PDB entry 6B3R | electron microscopy, 3.80 A resolution | chains C and E of the 6 polymer chains in the assembly

Chain C (and E):
Protein: Piezo-type mechanosensitive ion channel component 1
Source organism: Mus musculus
Notes: chain E of this document is another copy of the same molecule, construct and numbering; everything in this record applies to it too
UniProtKB: E2JF22 (PIEZ1_MOUSE); residues 1-2547 here = UniProt positions 1-2547
Sequence (2547 residues; each row starts with the number of its first residue):
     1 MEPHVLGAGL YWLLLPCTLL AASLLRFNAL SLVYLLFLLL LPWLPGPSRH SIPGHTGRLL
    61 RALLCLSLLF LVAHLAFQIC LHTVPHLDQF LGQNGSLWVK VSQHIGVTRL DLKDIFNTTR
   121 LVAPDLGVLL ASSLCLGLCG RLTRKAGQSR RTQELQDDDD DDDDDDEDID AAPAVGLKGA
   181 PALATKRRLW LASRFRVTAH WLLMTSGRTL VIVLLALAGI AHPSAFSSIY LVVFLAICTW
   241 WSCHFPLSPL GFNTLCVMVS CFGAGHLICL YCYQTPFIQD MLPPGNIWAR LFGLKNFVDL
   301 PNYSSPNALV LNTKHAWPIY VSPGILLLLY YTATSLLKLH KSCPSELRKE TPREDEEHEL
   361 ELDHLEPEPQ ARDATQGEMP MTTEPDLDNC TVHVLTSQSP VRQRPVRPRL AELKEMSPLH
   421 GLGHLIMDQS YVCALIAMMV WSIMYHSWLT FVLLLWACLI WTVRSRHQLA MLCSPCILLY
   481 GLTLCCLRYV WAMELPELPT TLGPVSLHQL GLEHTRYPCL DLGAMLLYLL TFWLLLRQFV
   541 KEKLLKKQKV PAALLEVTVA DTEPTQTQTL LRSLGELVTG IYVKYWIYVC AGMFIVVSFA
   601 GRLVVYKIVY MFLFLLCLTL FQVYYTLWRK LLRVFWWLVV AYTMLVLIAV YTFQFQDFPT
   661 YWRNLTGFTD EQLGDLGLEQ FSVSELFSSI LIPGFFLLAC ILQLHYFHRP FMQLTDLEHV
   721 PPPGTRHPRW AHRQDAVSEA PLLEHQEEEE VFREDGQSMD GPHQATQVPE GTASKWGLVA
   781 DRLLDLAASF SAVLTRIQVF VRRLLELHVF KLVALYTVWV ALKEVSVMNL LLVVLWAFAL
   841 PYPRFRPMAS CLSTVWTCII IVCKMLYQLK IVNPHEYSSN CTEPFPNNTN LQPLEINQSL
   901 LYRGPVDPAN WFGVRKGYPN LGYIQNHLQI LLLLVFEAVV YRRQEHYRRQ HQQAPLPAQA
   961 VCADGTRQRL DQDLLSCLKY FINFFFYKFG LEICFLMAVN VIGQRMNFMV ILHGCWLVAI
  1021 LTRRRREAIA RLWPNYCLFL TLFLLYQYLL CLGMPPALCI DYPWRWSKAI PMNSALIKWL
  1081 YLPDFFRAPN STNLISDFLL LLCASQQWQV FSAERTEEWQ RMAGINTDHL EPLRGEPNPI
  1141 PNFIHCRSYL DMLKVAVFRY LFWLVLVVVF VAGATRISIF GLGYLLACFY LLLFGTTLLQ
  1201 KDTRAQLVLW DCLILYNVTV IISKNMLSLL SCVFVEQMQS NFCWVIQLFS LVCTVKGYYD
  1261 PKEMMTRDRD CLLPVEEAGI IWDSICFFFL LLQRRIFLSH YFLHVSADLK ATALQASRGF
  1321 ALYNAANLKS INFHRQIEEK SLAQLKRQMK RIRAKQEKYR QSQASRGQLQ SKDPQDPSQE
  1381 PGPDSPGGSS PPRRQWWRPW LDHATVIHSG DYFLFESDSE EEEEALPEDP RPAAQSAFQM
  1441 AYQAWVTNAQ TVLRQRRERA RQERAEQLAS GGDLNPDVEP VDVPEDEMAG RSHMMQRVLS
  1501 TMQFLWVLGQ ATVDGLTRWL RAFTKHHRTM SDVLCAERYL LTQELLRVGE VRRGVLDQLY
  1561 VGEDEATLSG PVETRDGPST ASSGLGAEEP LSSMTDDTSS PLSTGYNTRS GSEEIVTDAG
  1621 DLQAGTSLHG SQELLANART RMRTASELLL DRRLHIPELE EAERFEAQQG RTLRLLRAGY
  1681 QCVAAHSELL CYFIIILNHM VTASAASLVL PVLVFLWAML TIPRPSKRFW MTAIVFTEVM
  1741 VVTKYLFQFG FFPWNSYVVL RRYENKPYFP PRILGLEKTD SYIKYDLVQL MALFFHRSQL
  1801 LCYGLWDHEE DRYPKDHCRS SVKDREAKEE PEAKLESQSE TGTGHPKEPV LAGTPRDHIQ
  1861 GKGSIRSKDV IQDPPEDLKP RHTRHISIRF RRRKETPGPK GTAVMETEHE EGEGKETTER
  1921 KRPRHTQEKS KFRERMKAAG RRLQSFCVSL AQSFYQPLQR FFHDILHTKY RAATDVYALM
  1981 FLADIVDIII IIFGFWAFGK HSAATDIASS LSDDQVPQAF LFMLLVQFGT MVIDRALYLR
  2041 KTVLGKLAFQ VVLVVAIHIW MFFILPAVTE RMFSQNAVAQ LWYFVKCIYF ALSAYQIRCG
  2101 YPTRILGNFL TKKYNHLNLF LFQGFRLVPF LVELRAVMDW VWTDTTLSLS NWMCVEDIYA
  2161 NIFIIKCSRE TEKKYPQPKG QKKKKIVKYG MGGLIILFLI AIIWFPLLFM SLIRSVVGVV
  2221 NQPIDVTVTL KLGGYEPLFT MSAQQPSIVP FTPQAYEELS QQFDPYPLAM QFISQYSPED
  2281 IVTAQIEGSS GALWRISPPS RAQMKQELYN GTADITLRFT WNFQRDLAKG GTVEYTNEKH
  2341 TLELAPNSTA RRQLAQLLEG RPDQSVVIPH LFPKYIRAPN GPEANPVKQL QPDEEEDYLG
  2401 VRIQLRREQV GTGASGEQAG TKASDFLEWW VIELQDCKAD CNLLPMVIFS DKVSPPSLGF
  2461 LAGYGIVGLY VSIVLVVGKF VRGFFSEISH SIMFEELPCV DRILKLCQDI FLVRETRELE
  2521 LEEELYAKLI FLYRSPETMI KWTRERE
Unresolved in the structure: 1-576, 601-604, 718-781, 876-879, 887-891, 1366-1492, 1579-1654, 1808-1951, 1998-2014, 2066-2074, 2412-2423, 2457-2462, 2547
Disulfides: Cys-881/Cys-1059
Curated features (UniProtKB/Swiss-Prot):
  - modified residue (Phosphoserine): Ser-758, Ser-1385, Ser-1390, Ser-1627, Ser-1631, Ser-1646
  - glycosylation: Asn-94 (N-linked (GlcNAc...) asparagine)
Reported in the primary citation:
  - self-association interface (contacts with another copy of this molecule); pairs are residue here / residue on that copy: Arg-1762/Glu-2257 (salt bridge)
  - specificity-determining residues: Glu-2487, Glu-2537 (proposed by the authors, not directly observed)

Chain C / chain E interface:
Residue-residue contacts - 117 pairs, chain C then chain E:
  Gly-2180(C) with Thr-2146(E); Glu-2520(E); Glu-2523(E)
  Gln-2181(C) with Thr-2146(E); Arg-2517(E); Glu-2518(E), hydrogen bond; Leu-2519(E); Glu-2520(E)
  Lys-2182(C) with Thr-2145(E); Thr-2146(E)
  Lys-2183(C) with Asp-2144(E); Thr-2145(E); Arg-2517(E); Leu-2519(E)
  Lys-2184(C) with Thr-2145(E); Thr-2146(E), hydrogen bond (side chain-backbone); Leu-2147(E), hydrogen bond (side chain-backbone); Ser-2148(E)
  Lys-2188(C) with Trp-2140(E); Val-2141(E); Thr-2143(E), hydrogen bond (side chain-backbone); Asp-2144(E); Thr-2145(E)
  Tyr-2189(C) with Trp-2142(E)
  Met-2191(C) with Trp-2140(E), hydrophobic; Leu-2149(E), hydrophobic
  Gly-2192(C) with Val-2137(E); Val-2141(E)
  Ile-2195(C) with Val-2137(E), hydrophobic
  Ile-2196(C) with Val-2137(E), hydrophobic; Met-2138(E), hydrophobic
  Leu-2199(C) with Phe-2130(E), hydrophobic; Glu-2133(E); Leu-2134(E), hydrophobic
  Ile-2200(C) with Phe-2028(E), hydrophobic
  Ile-2202(C) with Phe-2130(E), hydrophobic
  Ile-2203(C) with Phe-2028(E), hydrophobic
  Trp-2204(C) with Leu-2021(E); Leu-2025(E), hydrophobic
  Leu-2207(C) with Leu-2021(E), hydrophobic
  Met-2210(C) with Gln-2018(E), hydrogen bond (backbone-side chain)
  Lys-2231(C) with Gln-2244(E), hydrogen bond
  Gly-2234(C) with Glu-2287(E)
  Glu-2236(C) with Gly-2291(E); Ala-2292(E), hydrogen bond (side chain-backbone)
  Glu-2257(C) with Arg-1762(E), salt bridge
  Met-2270(C) with Arg-1761(E)
  Arg-2295(C) with Gly-2291(E); Ala-2292(E); Leu-2293(E), hydrogen bond (side chain-backbone); Arg-2295(E)
  Ile-2296(C) with Gly-2291(E), hydrogen bond (backbone-backbone); Leu-2293(E); Trp-2429(E), hydrogen bond (backbone-side chain)
  Ser-2297(C) with Ser-2290(E), hydrogen bond (side chain-backbone); Gly-2291(E); Arg-2406(E); Trp-2429(E)
  Pro-2298(C) with Arg-2406(E); Glu-2408(E); Trp-2429(E)
  Pro-2299(C) with Arg-2406(E)
  Arg-2301(C) with Glu-2408(E), salt bridge; Gly-2411(E), hydrogen bond (side chain-backbone)
  Arg-2318(C) with Gln-2244(E), hydrogen bond; Gln-2245(E), hydrogen bond (side chain-backbone)
  Lys-2339(C) with Ile-2224(E)
  Pro-2382(C) with Leu-2327(E), hydrophobic; Ala-2328(E)
  Ser-2424(C) with Gly-2411(E)
  Asp-2425(C) with Gly-2411(E), hydrogen bond (backbone-backbone)
  Tyr-2464(C) with Trp-1996(E), hydrophobic
  Val-2474(C) with Phe-2130(E), hydrophobic
  Leu-2475(C) with Pro-2129(E), hydrophobic
  Val-2477(C) with Phe-2130(E)
  Gly-2478(C) with Phe-2130(E); Glu-2133(E)
  Lys-2479(C) with Phe-2480(E); Phe-2484(E)
  Val-2481(C) with Phe-2130(E), hydrophobic; Glu-2133(E)
  Arg-2482(C) with Arg-2126(E), hydrogen bond (side chain-backbone); Val-2132(E); Glu-2133(E)
  Phe-2485(C) with Glu-2133(E); Met-2153(E), hydrophobic; Asp-2157(E)
  Ser-2486(C) with Arg-2126(E); Asp-2157(E), hydrogen bond (backbone-side chain)
  Ile-2488(C) with Met-2153(E), hydrophobic; Cys-2154(E), hydrophobic; Asp-2157(E)
  Ser-2489(C) with Ile-2158(E); Asn-2161(E); Phe-2494(E); Tyr-2533(E)
  His-2490(C) with Ser-2491(E); Phe-2494(E)
  Ile-2492(C) with Cys-2154(E), hydrophobic; Ile-2158(E), hydrophobic; Ile-2530(E)
  Met-2493(C) with Met-2493(E), hydrophobic; Tyr-2533(E); Arg-2534(E)
  Glu-2496(C) with Asn-2151(E); Ile-2530(E); Arg-2534(E)
  Leu-2497(C) with Arg-2534(E)
  Pro-2498(C) with Arg-2534(E)
  Pro-2536(C) with Arg-2534(E); Pro-2536(E)
  Glu-2537(C) with Ser-2535(E); Glu-2537(E), hydrogen bond (side chain-backbone)
  Ile-2540(C) with Phe-2531(E), hydrophobic; Arg-2534(E); Ser-2535(E)
  Thr-2543(C) with Arg-2534(E), hydrogen bond
Interface residues without a listed pair, chain C (68 interface residues in all): Gln-2177, Lys-2179, Val-2187, Pro-2206, Ser-2211, Tyr-2235, Ser-2300, Val-2410, Phe-2426, Gly-2463, Glu-2487, Met-2539
Interface residues without a listed pair, chain E (78 interface residues in all): Pro-2017, Phe-2022, Leu-2024, Val-2032, Arg-2040, Val-2128, Ser-2150, Asp-2225, Ser-2242, Pro-2246, Ser-2289, Val-2410, Leu-2427, Tyr-2526, Thr-2538

Overview:
The interface between chain C and chain E involves 68 residues on one side and 78 on the other, with 19
hydrogen bonds and 2 salt bridges. Polar pairs include Glu-2257(C)/Arg-1762(E), Arg-2301(C)/Glu-2408(E) and
Gln-2181(C)/Glu-2518(E). The paper reports specificity determinants Glu-2487(C) and Glu-2537(C); a
self-association interface involving Arg-1762(C).
Both chains are Piezo-type mechanosensitive ion channel component 1 (Mus musculus). Entry 6B3R (Structure of
the mechanosensitive channel Piezo1) was determined by electron microscopy.
